Entry 1B6J (X-ray diffraction, 1.85 A resolution); this record covers chains A and B of the 3 polymer chains in the assembly.

# Chain A
Molecule: Retropepsin
Organism: Human immunodeficiency virus 1
Notes: EC 3.4.23.16; engineered mutation(s): CYS67ABA, CYS95ABA, CYS167ABA, CYS195ABA
Reference sequence: P03369 (POL_HV1A2); residues 1-99 here correspond to UniProt positions 57-155 (UniProt number = residue number + 56)
Amino-acid sequence (99 residues; row label = number of the first residue in the row):
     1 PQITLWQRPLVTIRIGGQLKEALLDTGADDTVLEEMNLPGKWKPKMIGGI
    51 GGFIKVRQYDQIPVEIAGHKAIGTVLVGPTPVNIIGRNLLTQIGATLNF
Modified residues: A67 (alpha-aminobutyric acid; ABA); A95 (alpha-aminobutyric acid; ABA)

# Chain B
Molecule: Retropepsin
Organism: Human immunodeficiency virus 1
Notes: EC 3.4.23.16; engineered mutation(s): CYS67ABA, CYS95ABA, CYS167ABA, CYS195ABA
Reference sequence: P03369 (POL_HV1A2); residues 101-199 here correspond to UniProt positions 57-155 (UniProt number = residue number - 44)
Amino-acid sequence (99 residues; row label = number of the first residue in the row):
   101 PQITLWQRPLVTIRIGGQLKEALLDTGADDTVLEEMNLPGKWKPKMIGGI
   151 GGFIKVRQYDQIPVEIAGHKAIGTVLVGPTPVNIIGRNLLTQIGATLNF
Modified residues: A167 (alpha-aminobutyric acid; ABA); A195 (alpha-aminobutyric acid; ABA)

# How chain A and chain B interact
Pairs across the interface - 94 pairs, chain A then chain B:
  P1(A) - L197(B)
  P1(A) - N198(B)
  P1(A) - F199(B)  hydrogen bond (backbone-backbone)
  Q2(A) - T196(B)
  Q2(A) - L197(B)
  Q2(A) - N198(B)  hydrogen bond
  I3(A) - T196(B)
  I3(A) - L197(B)  hydrogen bond (backbone-backbone)
  I3(A) - F199(B)  hydrophobic
  L5(A) - T126(B)
  L5(A) - R187(B)  hydrogen bond (backbone-side chain)
  L5(A) - L190(B)  hydrophobic
  L5(A) - T191(B)
  L5(A) - A195(B)
  W6(A) - R187(B)  hydrogen bond (backbone-side chain)
  W6(A) - T191(B)
  Q7(A) - R187(B)
  R8(A) - D129(B)  salt bridge
  R8(A) - R187(B)
  P9(A) - T126(B)
  P9(A) - R187(B)
  L23(A) - G127(B)
  L24(A) - T126(B)  hydrogen bond (backbone-side chain)
  L24(A) - L197(B)  hydrophobic
  L24(A) - F199(B)  hydrophobic
  D25(A) - D125(B)
  D25(A) - T126(B)
  D25(A) - G127(B)
  T26(A) - L105(B)
  T26(A) - P109(B)
  T26(A) - L124(B)  hydrogen bond (side chain-backbone)
  T26(A) - D125(B)
  T26(A) - T126(B)  hydrogen bond (backbone-side chain)
  T26(A) - L197(B)
  G27(A) - L123(B)
  G27(A) - D125(B)  hydrogen bond (backbone-side chain)
  D29(A) - R108(B)  salt bridge
  G49(A) - I150(B)
  I50(A) - G148(B)
  I50(A) - G149(B)
  I50(A) - I150(B)  hydrogen bond (backbone-backbone)
  I50(A) - I154(B)
  I50(A) - T180(B)
  G51(A) - I150(B)  hydrogen bond (backbone-backbone)
  G51(A) - G151(B)
  G51(A) - G152(B)
  G52(A) - I150(B)
  G52(A) - G151(B)
  I54(A) - I150(B)  hydrophobic
  I54(A) - G151(B)
  H69(A) - F199(B)
  T80(A) - I150(B)
  P81(A) - G149(B)
  R87(A) - L105(B)  hydrogen bond (side chain-backbone)
  R87(A) - W106(B)  hydrogen bond (side chain-backbone)
  R87(A) - Q107(B)
  R87(A) - R108(B)
  R87(A) - P109(B)
  L90(A) - L105(B)  hydrophobic
  T91(A) - L105(B)
  T91(A) - W106(B)
  I93(A) - F199(B)
  G94(A) - N198(B)
  G94(A) - F199(B)
  A95(A) - L105(B)
  A95(A) - L197(B)
  A95(A) - N198(B)
  A95(A) - F199(B)
  T96(A) - Q102(B)
  T96(A) - I103(B)
  T96(A) - T196(B)
  T96(A) - L197(B)
  T96(A) - N198(B)  hydrogen bond (backbone-backbone)
  L97(A) - P101(B)
  L97(A) - Q102(B)
  L97(A) - I103(B)  hydrogen bond (backbone-backbone)
  L97(A) - L124(B)  hydrophobic
  L97(A) - T126(B)
  L97(A) - A195(B)
  L97(A) - T196(B)
  L97(A) - L197(B)  hydrophobic
  N98(A) - P101(B)
  N98(A) - Q102(B)  hydrogen bond
  N98(A) - G194(B)
  N98(A) - A195(B)
  N98(A) - T196(B)  hydrogen bond (backbone-backbone)
  N98(A) - N198(B)  hydrogen bond
  F99(A) - P101(B)  hydrogen bond (backbone-backbone)
  F99(A) - I103(B)  hydrophobic
  F99(A) - L124(B)  hydrophobic
  F99(A) - H169(B)
  F99(A) - I193(B)
  F99(A) - G194(B)
  F99(A) - A195(B)
Interface residues without a listed pair, chain A (39 interface residues in all): T4, V32, I47, G48, I66, A67, I84
Interface residues without a listed pair, chain B (36 interface residues in all): T104, F153, A167, I184

# Overview
39 residues of chain A face 36 of chain B across their interface; the contacts include 19 hydrogen bonds and 2
salt bridges. Among the polar pairs are R8(A)-D129(B), D29(A)-R108(B) and Q2(A)-N198(B).
Chain A and chain B are both Retropepsin (Human immunodeficiency virus 1); the structure, HIV-1 protease
complexed with macrocyclic peptidomimetic inhibitor 1, was determined by X-ray diffraction.
